9GAV - chains E and A of the 6 polymer chains in the assembly; structure by electron microscopy, 3.04 A resolution.

[Chain E]
Molecule: 18-nt RNA strand
Sequence (18 nucleotides; each row starts with the number of its first residue):
     1 UCUCUCUCUC UCUCUCUC
Covalent attachments: compound A1IJK linked to C18

[Chain A]
Molecule: Nucleoprotein
Organism: Influenza A virus
UniProtKB: Q1K9H2 (Q1K9H2_I33A0); residues 15-498 here = UniProt positions 15-498
Sequence (494 residues; row label = number of the first residue in the row):
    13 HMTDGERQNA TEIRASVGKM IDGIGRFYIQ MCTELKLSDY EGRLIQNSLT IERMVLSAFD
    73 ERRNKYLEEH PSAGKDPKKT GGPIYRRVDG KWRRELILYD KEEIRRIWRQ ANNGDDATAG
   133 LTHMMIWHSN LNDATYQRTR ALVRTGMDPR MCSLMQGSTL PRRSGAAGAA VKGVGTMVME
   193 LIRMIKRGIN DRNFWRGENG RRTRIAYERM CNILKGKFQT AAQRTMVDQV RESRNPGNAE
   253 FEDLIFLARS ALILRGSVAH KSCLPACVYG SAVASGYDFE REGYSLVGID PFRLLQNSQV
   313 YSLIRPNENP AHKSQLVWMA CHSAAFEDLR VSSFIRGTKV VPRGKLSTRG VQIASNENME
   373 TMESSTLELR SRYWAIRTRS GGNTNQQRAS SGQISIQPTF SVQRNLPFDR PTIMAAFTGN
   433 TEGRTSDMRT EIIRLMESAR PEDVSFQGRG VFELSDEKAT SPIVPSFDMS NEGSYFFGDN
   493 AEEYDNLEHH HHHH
Unresolved in the structure: 13-14, 396-439, 480-483, 491-506
Construct notes: expression tag (13-14, 499-506)
Residues lining bound ligands: A1IJK (2-[3,6-bis(oxidanylidene)-4,5-dihydroxanthen-9-yl]-4-[3-[(2R)-2-oxidanylpropoxy]propylcarbamoyl]benzoic acid): Ala70, Phe71, Glu73, Asn76, Arg117, Arg121, Asp128, Thr130
What the authors report for this chain:
  - binding site for the 18-nt RNA strand (chain E): Ser69, Arg75
  - conformationally variable residues (loop rearrangement): Asp72 to Lys90
  - binding site for A1IJK: Arg121
  - binding site for the 18-nt RNA strand: Ser413

[Interface between chain E and chain A]
Contacting residue pairs - 38 pairs, chain E then chain A:
  U1(E) with Ser69(A), phosphate contact; Arg75(A), salt bridge to the phosphate; Lys87(A), hydrogen bond to the sugar; Asp88(A), base contact; Lys91(A), base contact; Thr92(A), hydrogen bond to the phosphate; Gly93(A), sugar contact; Leu108(A), base contact; Leu110(A), base contact; Lys113(A), salt bridge to the phosphate
  C2(E) with Arg65(A), salt bridge to the phosphate
  U3(E) with Arg65(A), base contact; Ala366(A), phosphate contact; Ser367(A), hydrogen bond to the phosphate
  C4(E) with Asn144(A), base contact; Tyr148(A), stacking on the base; Arg361(A), salt bridge to the phosphate; Ala366(A), phosphate contact
  U5(E) with Thr147(A), sugar contact; Tyr148(A), phosphate contact; Gln149(A), hydrogen bond to the sugar; Arg355(A), hydrogen bond to the sugar; Gly356(A), base contact; Arg361(A), salt bridge to the phosphate
  C6(E) with Gln149(A), sugar contact; Thr151(A), hydrogen bond to the phosphate; Arg152(A), salt bridge to the phosphate
  U7(E) with Thr151(A), sugar contact; Val155(A), base contact; Pro161(A), base contact
  C8(E) with Arg152(A), sugar contact; Arg156(A), base contact
  U9(E) with Arg152(A), hydrogen bond to the sugar
  C10(E) with Arg152(A), phosphate contact; Arg156(A), salt bridge to the phosphate
  U11(E) with Arg156(A), hydrogen bond to the sugar
  U13(E) with Arg199(A), base contact; Asn202(A), base contact
Interface residues without a listed pair, chain E (13 interface residues in all): C14
Interface residues without a listed pair, chain A (33 interface residues in all): Gly94, Pro95, Arg195, Gly362, Ile365, Phe489

[Summary]
The interface between chain E and chain A involves 13 residues on one side and 33 on the other; the contacts
include 8 hydrogen bonds, 7 salt bridges and 1 aromatic stacking contact. Polar contacts include
U1(E)-Lys87(A), U5(E)-Gln149(A) and U5(E)-Arg355(A). The paper reports a binding site for the 18-nt RNA strand
(chain E) at Ser69(A) and Arg75(A); a binding site for A1IJK at Arg121(A). Here chain E is an 18-nt RNA strand
and chain A is Nucleoprotein (Influenza A virus). Entry 9GAV (Focused reconstruction on strand 1 of the
influenza A RNP-like particle double-stranded assembled with an 18-mer ...) was determined by electron
microscopy (same publication as 9GAN, 9GAP, 9GAQ, 9GAS and 9GAT).
Here chain E is an 18-nt RNA strand and chain A is Nucleoprotein (Influenza A virus). Entry 9GAV (Focused
reconstruction on strand 1 of the influenza A RNP-like particle double-stranded assembled with a 18-mer ...)
was determined by electron microscopy (same publication as 9GAN, 9GAP, 9GAQ, 9GAS and 9GAT).
